PDB entry 7DQD | X-ray diffraction, 3.38 A resolution | chains A and D of the 6 polymer chains in the assembly

[Chain A]
Molecule: V-type sodium ATPase catalytic subunit A
Source organism: Enterococcus hirae (strain ATCC 9790 / DSM 20160 / JCM 8729 / LMG 6399 / NBRC 3181 / NCIMB 6459 / NCDO 1258)
Notes: EC 7.2.2.1
Reference sequence: Q08636 (NTPA_ENTHA); residues 1-593 here = UniProt positions 1-593
Chain sequence (600 residues; numbered -6 to 593; the number before each row is that of its first residue; numbers below 1 keep their minus sign (Gly-6 is residue -6)):
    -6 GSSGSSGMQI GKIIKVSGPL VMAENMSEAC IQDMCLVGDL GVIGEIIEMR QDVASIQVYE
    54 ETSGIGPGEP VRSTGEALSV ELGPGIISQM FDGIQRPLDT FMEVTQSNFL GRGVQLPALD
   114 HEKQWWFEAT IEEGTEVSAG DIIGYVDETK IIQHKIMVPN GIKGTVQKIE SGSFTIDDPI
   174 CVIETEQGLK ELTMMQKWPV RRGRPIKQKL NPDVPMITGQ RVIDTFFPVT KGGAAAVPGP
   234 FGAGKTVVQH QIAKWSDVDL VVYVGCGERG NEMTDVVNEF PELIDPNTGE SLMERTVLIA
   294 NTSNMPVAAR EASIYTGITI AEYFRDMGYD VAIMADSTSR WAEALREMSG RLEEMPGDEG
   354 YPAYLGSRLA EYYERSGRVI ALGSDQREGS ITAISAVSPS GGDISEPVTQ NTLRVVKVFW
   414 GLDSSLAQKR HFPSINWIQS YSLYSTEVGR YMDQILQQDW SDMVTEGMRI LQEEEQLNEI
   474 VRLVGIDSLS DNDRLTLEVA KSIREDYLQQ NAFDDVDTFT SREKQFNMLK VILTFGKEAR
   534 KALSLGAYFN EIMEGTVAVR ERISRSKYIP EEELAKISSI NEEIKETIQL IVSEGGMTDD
Unresolved in the structure: -6 to 2, 587-593
Construct notes: expression tag (-6 to 0); engineered mutation Cys23 (Ser in Q08636)
Curated features (UniProtKB/Swiss-Prot):
  - binding site (ATP): Gly232 to Thr239

[Chain D]
Molecule: V-type sodium ATPase subunit B
Source organism: Enterococcus hirae (strain ATCC 9790 / DSM 20160 / JCM 8729 / LMG 6399 / NBRC 3181 / NCIMB 6459 / NCDO 1258)
Reference sequence: Q08637 (NTPB_ENTHA); residue numbers follow UniProt; this construct covers 1-458
Chain sequence (465 residues; each row starts with the number of its first residue; numbers below 1 keep their minus sign (Gly-6 is residue -6)):
    -6 GSSGSSGMIK EYRTIKEVVG PLMAVEKVSG VKYEELIEVR MQNGEIRRGQ VLEVQEDKAM
    54 VQIFEGTSGI CLKNSSVRFL GHPLQLGVSE DMIGRVFDGL GRPKDNGPEI LPEKYLDING
   114 EVINPIARDY PDEFIQTGIS AIDHLNTLVR GQKLPVFSGS GLPHKELAAQ IARQATVLDS
   174 SDDFAVVFAA IGITFEEAEF FMEDFRQTGA IDRSVMFMNL ANDPAIERIA TPRMALTAAE
   234 YLAYEKGMHV LVIMTDMTNY AEALREISAA RREVPGRRGY PGYLYTNLAT LFERAGRIRG
   294 LKGSVTQIPI LTMPEDDKTH PIPDLTGYIT EGQIILTREL YKSGIQPPID VLPSLSRLKD
   354 KGTGAGKTRE DHAATMNQLF AAYAQGKQAK ELAVVLGESA LSDIDKIYAK FAERFENEYV
   414 NQGFYTNRTI TETLDLGWEL LAMLPRTELK RIKDDLLDKY LPEGK
Unresolved in the structure: -6 to 4, 443, 453-458
Construct notes: expression tag (-6 to 0); engineered mutation Cys64 (Asn in Q08637)

[Interface between chain A and chain D]
Pairs across the interface (95; chain A residue first):
  Ile7(A) with Glu49(D)
  Lys8(A) with Val47(D)
  Val9(A) with Glu46(D); Val47(D), hydrogen bond (backbone-backbone)
  Ser10(A) with Leu45(D); Glu46(D)
  Gly11(A) with Tyr26(D); Leu45(D); Arg264(D)
  Glu54(A) with Asn112(D)
  Thr55(A) with Tyr26(D)
  Ser56(A) with Tyr26(D), hydrogen bond (side chain-backbone); Glu27(D), hydrogen bond; Pro76(D); Asn112(D)
  Gly57(A) with Lys25(D); Tyr26(D), hydrogen bond (backbone-backbone)
  Ile58(A) with Val24(D); Lys25(D); Tyr26(D), hydrogen bond (backbone-backbone)
  Gly59(A) with Val24(D); Lys25(D)
  Pro60(A) with Val24(D); Val47(D); Gln48(D)
  Glu62(A) with Lys25(D), salt bridge
  Met83(A) with Ile119(D), hydrophobic
  Leu91(A) with Asn117(D); Pro118(D); Ile119(D), hydrophobic
  Met95(A) with Asn117(D); Ile119(D), hydrophobic; Ala120(D), hydrophobic
  Asn101(A) with Asn117(D); Ala120(D); Arg292(D)
  Phe102(A) with Glu114(D); Val115(D); Tyr237(D), hydrophobic
  Leu103(A) with Glu114(D); Val115(D), hydrogen bond (backbone-backbone)
  Gly104(A) with Glu114(D)
  Arg105(A) with Asn112(D); Gly113(D), hydrogen bond (side chain-backbone); Glu114(D), salt bridge
  Phe234(A) with Leu348(D), hydrophobic; Ser349(D); Arg350(D)
  Arg262(A) with Gly320(D), hydrogen bond (side chain-backbone); Tyr321(D), hydrogen bond (side chain-backbone); Ile322(D); Thr323(D), hydrogen bond (side chain-backbone); Glu324(D); Arg350(D)
  Gly263(A) with Arg121(D); Lys146(D)
  Asn264(A) with Pro124(D); Lys146(D); Glu324(D), hydrogen bond; Leu351(D)
  Glu265(A) with Arg350(D), salt bridge
  Met266(A) with Pro118(D), hydrophobic
  Thr267(A) with Pro118(D); Arg121(D); Tyr123(D)
  Asp268(A) with Lys354(D), salt bridge
  Val270(A) with Ile119(D), hydrophobic
  Asn271(A) with Arg292(D), hydrogen bond
  Thr295(A) with Pro118(D); Arg121(D)
  Ser296(A) with Tyr278(D); Ala282(D); Glu286(D), hydrogen bond; Ile322(D)
  Asn297(A) with Val115(D); Thr283(D); Glu286(D), hydrogen bond (backbone-side chain)
  Met298(A) with Val115(D), hydrophobic
  Arg303(A) with Tyr278(D); Thr279(D)
  Arg333(A) with Tyr321(D)
  Glu336(A) with Tyr278(D); Leu318(D); Tyr321(D)
  Arg339(A) with Arg270(D)
  Glu340(A) with Gly275(D); Tyr276(D); Tyr278(D); Thr279(D), hydrogen bond
  Arg344(A) with Tyr276(D)
  Glu346(A) with Val267(D)
  Gly353(A) with Arg270(D)
  Pro392(A) with Tyr321(D), hydrogen bond (backbone-side chain)
  Ser393(A) with Tyr321(D)
  Gln421(A) with Asn370(D)
Other interface residues (no listed pair), chain A (53 interface residues in all): Asp92, Gly232, Gly260, Ala293, Ala337, Gly343, Glu352
Other interface residues (no listed pair), chain D (55 interface residues in all): Ile116, Asp122, Gly144, Gln145, Leu277, Ile291, Leu294, Lys352, Phe373

[Summary]
The interface between chain A and chain D involves 53 residues on one side and 55 on the other, with 16
hydrogen bonds and 4 salt bridges. Polar contacts include Glu62(A)-Lys25(D), Arg105(A)-Glu114(D) and
Glu265(A)-Arg350(D). UniProt lists 8 ATP-binding residues on chain A.
Chain A is V-type sodium ATPase catalytic subunit A and chain D is V-type sodium ATPase subunit B, both from
Enterococcus hirae (strain ATCC 9790 / DSM 20160 / JCM 8729 / LMG 6399 / NBRC 3181 / NCIMB 6459 / NCDO 1258);
the structure, Crystal structure of the AMP-PNP-bound mutant A(S23C)3B(N64C)3 complex from enterococcus hirae
V-ATPase, was determined by X-ray diffraction.
